5Z8S - chain A; structure by X-ray diffraction, 1.97 A resolution.

[Chain A]
Molecule: Ferritin, mitochondrial
Organism: Homo sapiens
Notes: EC 1.16.3.1
UniProt: Q8N4E7 (FTMT_HUMAN); residues 1-182 here correspond to UniProt positions 61-242 (UniProt number = residue number + 60)
Amino-acid sequence (182 residues; row label = number of the first residue in the row):
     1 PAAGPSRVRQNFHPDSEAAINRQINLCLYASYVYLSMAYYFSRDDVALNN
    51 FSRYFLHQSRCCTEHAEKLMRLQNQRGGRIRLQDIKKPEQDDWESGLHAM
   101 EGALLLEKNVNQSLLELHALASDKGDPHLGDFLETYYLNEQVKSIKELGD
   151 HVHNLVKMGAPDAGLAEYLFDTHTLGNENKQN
Disordered / not traced: 1-5, 177-182
Construct notes: engineered mutation C27 (Glu87 in Q8N4E7), C61 (Glu121 in Q8N4E7), C62 (Glu122 in Q8N4E7), G102 (Cys162 in Q8N4E7), G130 (Cys190 in Q8N4E7)
Bound ions: gold ion site 1: C27, C62; gold ion site 2 near C61 (its only coordinating residue here)
Curated features (UniProtKB/Swiss-Prot):
  - binding site (Fe cation): H65, E107, Q141
From the paper describing this entry:
  - gold ion coordination: C27, C61, C62

[In short]
The gold ion site 1 is built by C27 and C62. From UniProt: 3 Fe cation-binding residues. From the paper: gold
ion coordination by C27, C61 and C62.
Chain A is Ferritin, mitochondrial (Homo sapiens); the structure, Human Mitochondrial ferritin mutant -
C102A/C130A/E27C/E61C/E62C, was determined by X-ray diffraction, deposited together with 5Z8J, 5Z8U and 5Z91.
